Entry 9MRL (electron microscopy, 4.17 A resolution (low resolution: residue-level contacts below are approximate; hydrogen-bond / salt-bridge calls are withheld)); this record covers chains A and G of the 8 polymer chains in the assembly.

[Chain A]
Protein: Isoform Flip of Glutamate receptor 2
Organism: Rattus norvegicus
UniProt: P19491 (GRIA2_RAT), isoform P19491-2; residues 391-820 here correspond to UniProt positions 412-841 (UniProt number = residue number + 21)
Sequence (415 residues; numbered 391 to 820; 15 numbers in that range are skipped by the numbering (no residue carries them; nothing is unmodelled there); the number before each row is that of its first residue):
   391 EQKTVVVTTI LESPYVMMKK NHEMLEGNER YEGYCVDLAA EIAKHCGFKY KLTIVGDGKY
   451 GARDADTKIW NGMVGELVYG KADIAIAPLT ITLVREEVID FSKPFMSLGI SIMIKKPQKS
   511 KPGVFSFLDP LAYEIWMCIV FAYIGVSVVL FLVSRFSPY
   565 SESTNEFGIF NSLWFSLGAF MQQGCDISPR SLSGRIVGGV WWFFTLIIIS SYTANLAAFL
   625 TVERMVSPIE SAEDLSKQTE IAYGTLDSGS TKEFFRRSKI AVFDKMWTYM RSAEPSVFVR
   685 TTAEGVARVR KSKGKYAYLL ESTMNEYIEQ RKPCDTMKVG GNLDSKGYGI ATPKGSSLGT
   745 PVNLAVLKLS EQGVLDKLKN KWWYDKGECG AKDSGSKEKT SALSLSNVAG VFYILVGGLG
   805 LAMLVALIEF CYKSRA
Disulfide bonds: Cys718-Cys773
Sequence notes: conflict Gln392 (Asn413 in P19491)
Ligand contacts: glutamic acid (GLU): Tyr450, Pro478, Leu479, Thr480, Arg485, Leu650, Gly653, Ser654, Thr655, Glu705
UniProt features mapped onto this chain:
  - binding site (L-glutamate): Pro478, Thr480, Arg485, Ser654, Thr655, Glu705
  - site: Arg453 (Interaction with the cone snail toxin Con-ikot-ikot), Ile633 (Crucial to convey clamshell closure to channel opening), Arg660 (Interaction with the cone snail toxin Con-ikot-ikot), Lys752 (Interaction with the cone snail toxin Con-ikot-ikot)
  - modified residue (Phosphoserine): Ser662, Ser696
  - lipidation (S-palmitoyl cysteine): Cys589, Cys815

[Chain G]
Protein: TARPgamma2
Organism: Mus musculus
Sequence (172 residues; row label = number of the first residue in the row; note: 33 numbers in that range are skipped by the numbering (no residue carries them; nothing is unmodelled there)):
     5 RGVQMLLTTV GAFAAFSLMT IAVGTDYWLY SRGVCK
    55 EVMTHSGLWR TCCLEGNFKG LCKQIDHF
    93 AEYFLRAVRA SSIFPILSVI LLFMGGLCIA ASEFYKTRHN IILSAGIFFV SAGLSNIIGI
   153 IVYISANAG
   171 NSYSYGWSFY FGALSFIIAE MVGVLAVHMF IDRHKQLTG
Disulfide bonds: Cys39-Cys67, Cys66-Cys76

[Interface between chain A and chain G]
Pairs across the interface - 9 pairs, chain A then chain G:
  Asp777(A) - Asn171(G)
  Ser778(A) - Asn171(G)
  Ser778(A) - Ser172(G)
  Gly779(A) - Ser172(G)
  Ser780(A) - Asn171(G)
  Ser780(A) - Ser172(G)
  Glu782(A) - Asn171(G)
  Phe796(A) - Ile153(G)
  Val800(A) - Ile150(G)
Also at the interface, not in a pair above, chain A (11 interface residues in all): Lys781, Leu789, Tyr797, Leu811
Also at the interface, not in a pair above, chain G (9 interface residues in all): Ile139, Ile156, Ser157, Ala160, Tyr173

[In short]
11 residues of chain A and 9 residues of chain G are in contact. Ligands of chain A: glutamic acid. From
UniProt: 6 L-glutamate-binding residues on chain A.
Here chain A is Isoform Flip of Glutamate receptor 2 (Rattus norvegicus) and chain G is TARPgamma2 (Mus
musculus). Entry 9MRL (Desensitized state 1 of the GluA2-gamma2 complex prepared at 37 degrees C) was
determined by electron microscopy together with 9DHP, 9DHQ, 9DHR, 9DHS, 9DHT, 9MRK, 9MRM and 9MRN from the
same study.
